3VNM - chains A and B of the 4 polymer chains in the assembly; structure by X-ray diffraction, 2.12 A resolution.

== Chain A (and B) ==
Name: Xylose isomerase domain protein TIM barrel
Source organism: Clostridium cellulolyticum
Notes: chain B of this document is another copy of the same molecule, construct and numbering; everything in this record applies to it too
UniProt: B8I944 (B8I944_CLOCE); numbering as in UniProt (aligned over 1-293)
Sequence (293 residues; numbered 1 to 293; the number before each row is that of its first residue):
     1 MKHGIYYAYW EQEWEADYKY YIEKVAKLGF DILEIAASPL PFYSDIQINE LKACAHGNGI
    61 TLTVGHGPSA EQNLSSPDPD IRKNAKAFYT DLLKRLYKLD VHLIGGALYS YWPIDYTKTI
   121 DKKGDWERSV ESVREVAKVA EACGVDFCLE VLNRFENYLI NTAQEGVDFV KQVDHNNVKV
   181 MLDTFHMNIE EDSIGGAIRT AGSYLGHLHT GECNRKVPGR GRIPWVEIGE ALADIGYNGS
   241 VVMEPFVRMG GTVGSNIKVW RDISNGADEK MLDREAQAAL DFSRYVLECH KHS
Not modelled in the structure: 290-293 (chain B: 291-293)
Ion coordination: Mn2+: E150, D183, H209, E244 (together with D-sorbose)
Small-molecule neighbours: D-sorbose (SDD): Y6, W14, H66, G67, G106, A107, W112, E150, L152, E156, M181, D183, H186, H209, R215, E244, F246, I257
UniProt features mapped onto this chain:
  - active site (Proton donor/acceptor): E150, E244
  - binding site (substrate): Y6, A107, E156, D183 to H186, R215
  - binding site (Mn(2+)): E150, D183, H209, E244
What the authors report for this chain:
  - binding site for D-sorbose: E244

== Chain A / chain B interface ==
Pairs across the interface (28):
  V217(A) with Y285(B)
  P218(A) with Y285(B), hydrogen bond (backbone-side chain)
  G219(A) with V226(B)
  R220(A) with V226(B); Y285(B), hydrogen bond (side chain-backbone); V286(B), hydrogen bond (side chain-backbone); E288(B), hydrogen bond (side chain-backbone); C289(B); H290(B), hydrogen bond
  G221(A) with V226(B)
  V226(A) with G219(B); R220(B); G221(B)
  A278(A) with Y285(B), hydrophobic
  A279(A) with Y285(B)
  F282(A) with F282(B), hydrophobic; Y285(B), hydrophobic
  Y285(A) with V217(B); P218(B), hydrogen bond (side chain-backbone); G219(B); R220(B), hydrogen bond (backbone-side chain); A279(B); F282(B), hydrophobic
  V286(A) with G219(B); R220(B), hydrogen bond (backbone-side chain); F282(B), hydrophobic
  E288(A) with R220(B), hydrogen bond (backbone-side chain)
  C289(A) with R220(B)
Other interface residues (no listed pair), chain A (15 interface residues in all): E275, D281
Other interface residues (no listed pair), chain B (15 interface residues in all): A278, D281

== Summary ==
Chain A and chain B each contribute 15 residues to their interface, with 9 hydrogen bonds. Polar pairs include
P218(A)-Y285(B), R220(A)-Y285(B) and R220(A)-V286(B). Ligands of chain A: D-sorbose. UniProt lists active-site
residues E150(A) and E244(A), 8 substrate-binding residues and 4 Mn2+-binding residues on chain A. From the
paper: a binding site for D-sorbose at E244(A).
Both chains are Xylose isomerase domain protein TIM barrel (Clostridium cellulolyticum). Entry 3VNM (Crystal
structures of D-Psicose 3-epimerase with D-sorbose from Clostridium cellulolyticum H10) was determined by
X-ray diffraction (same publication as 3VNI, 3VNJ, 3VNK and 3VNL).
